3NGI - chains A and P of the 3 polymer chains in the assembly; structure by X-ray diffraction, 1.89 A resolution.

== Chain A ==
Protein: DNA polymerase
Organism: Enterobacteria phage RB69
Notes: EC 2.7.7.7
UniProt: Q38087 (DPOL_BPR69); residues 1-903 here = UniProt positions 1-903
Sequence (903 residues; numbered 1 to 903; the number before each row is that of its first residue):
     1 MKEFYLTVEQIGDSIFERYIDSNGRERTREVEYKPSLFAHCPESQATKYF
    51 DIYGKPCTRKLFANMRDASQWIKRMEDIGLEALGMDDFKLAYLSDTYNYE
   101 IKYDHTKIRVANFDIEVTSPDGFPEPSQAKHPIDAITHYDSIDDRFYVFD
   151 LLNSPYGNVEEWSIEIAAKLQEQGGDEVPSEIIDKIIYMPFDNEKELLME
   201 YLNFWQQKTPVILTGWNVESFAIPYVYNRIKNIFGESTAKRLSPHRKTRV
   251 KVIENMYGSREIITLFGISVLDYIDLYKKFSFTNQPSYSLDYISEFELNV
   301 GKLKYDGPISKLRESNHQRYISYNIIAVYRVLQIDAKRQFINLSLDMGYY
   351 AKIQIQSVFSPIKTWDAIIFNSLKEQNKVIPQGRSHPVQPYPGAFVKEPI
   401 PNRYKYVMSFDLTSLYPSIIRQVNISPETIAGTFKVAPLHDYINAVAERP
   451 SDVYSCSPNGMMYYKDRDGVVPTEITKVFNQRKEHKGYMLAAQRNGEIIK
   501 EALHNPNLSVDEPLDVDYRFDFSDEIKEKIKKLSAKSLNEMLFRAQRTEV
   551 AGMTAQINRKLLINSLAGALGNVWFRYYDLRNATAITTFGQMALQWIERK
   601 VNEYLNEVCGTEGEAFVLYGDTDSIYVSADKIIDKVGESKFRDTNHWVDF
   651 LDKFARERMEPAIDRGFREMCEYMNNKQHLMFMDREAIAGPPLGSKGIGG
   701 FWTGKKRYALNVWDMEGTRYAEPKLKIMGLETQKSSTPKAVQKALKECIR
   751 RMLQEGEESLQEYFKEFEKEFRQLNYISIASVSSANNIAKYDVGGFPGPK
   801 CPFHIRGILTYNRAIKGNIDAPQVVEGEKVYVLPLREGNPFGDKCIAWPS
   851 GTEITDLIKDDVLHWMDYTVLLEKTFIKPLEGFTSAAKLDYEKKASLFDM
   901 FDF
Construct notes: engineered mutation Ala-222 (Asp in Q38087), Ala-327 (Asp in Q38087), Ala-567 (Tyr in Q38087)
Curated features (UniProtKB/Swiss-Prot):
  - region: Thr-248 to Thr-264 (Beta hairpin), Lys-705 to Tyr-708 (Binding of DNA in B-conformation), Leu-897 to Phe-903 (Interaction with the polymerase clamp)
  - binding site (Mg(2+)): Asp-114, Glu-116, Asp-411, Leu-412, Asp-623
  - binding site (substrate): Ser-414 to Tyr-416, Arg-482, Lys-560
  - site: Asp-621 (Optimization of metal coordination by the polymerase active site), Lys-706 (Optimization of metal coordination by the polymerase active site), Asp-714 (Essential for viral replication)
  - mutagenesis: Leu-415 (L415A/G: Decreases base selectivity by several hundred fold; L415G/F: Increased misinsertion, increased mismatch extension and inefficient proofreading; L415M: No effect on base selectivity), Leu-561 (L561A: No effect on the ability to recognize damaged DNA. Increase in probability of nucleotide incorporation), Ser-565 (S565G: Increased incorporation efficiency of correct dNMPs; when associated with A-567), Asp-621 (D621A: Drastic decrease in the efficiency of incorporation of dGMP), Lys-706 (K706A: Almost complete loss of polymerase activity), Asp-714 (D714A: Complete loss of viral replication)

== Chain P ==
Molecule: 13-nt DNA strand
Sequence (13 nucleotides; row label = number of the first residue in the row):
   103 GCGGACTGCTTAC
Modified residues: DOC (2',3'-dideoxycytidine-5'-monophosphate) at position 115

== Interface between chain A and chain P ==
Contacting residue pairs (29):
  Asn-284(A) / DT112(P)  phosphate contact
  Asn-284(A) / DT113(P)  hydrogen bond to the phosphate
  Asp-621(A) / DOC_115(P)  sugar contact
  Thr-622(A) / DOC_115(P)  sugar contact
  Lys-706(A) / DA114(P)  hydrogen bond to the base
  Tyr-708(A) / DOC_115(P)  hydrogen bond to the phosphate
  Met-728(A) / DA114(P)  phosphate contact
  Met-728(A) / DOC_115(P)  phosphate contact
  Gly-729(A) / DT113(P)  phosphate contact
  Gly-729(A) / DA114(P)  hydrogen bond to the phosphate
  Gln-733(A) / DT113(P)  sugar contact
  Gln-733(A) / DA114(P)  phosphate contact
  Lys-734(A) / DT112(P)  sugar contact
  Lys-734(A) / DT113(P)  phosphate contact
  Ser-735(A) / DT112(P)  hydrogen bond to the phosphate
  Ser-735(A) / DT113(P)  hydrogen bond to the phosphate
  Ser-783(A) / DC111(P)  sugar contact
  Ser-783(A) / DT112(P)  phosphate contact
  Ser-784(A) / DC111(P)  phosphate contact
  Ser-784(A) / DT112(P)  hydrogen bond to the phosphate
  Ala-785(A) / DC111(P)  phosphate contact
  Asn-786(A) / DC111(P)  hydrogen bond to the phosphate
  Lys-790(A) / DG110(P)  salt bridge to the phosphate
  Tyr-791(A) / DT109(P)  hydrogen bond to the phosphate
  Tyr-791(A) / DG110(P)  hydrogen bond to the phosphate
  Lys-800(A) / DC108(P)  hydrogen bond to the base
  Lys-800(A) / DT109(P)  sugar contact
  His-804(A) / DG110(P)  phosphate contact
  His-804(A) / DC111(P)  salt bridge to the phosphate
Interface residues without a listed pair, chain A (28 interface residues in all): Tyr-257, Asp-623, Tyr-626, Lys-726, Ile-727, Ser-736, Val-782, Asn-787, Pro-802, Lys-829

== Summary ==
28 residues of chain A and 8 residues of chain P are in contact, with 11 hydrogen bonds and 2 salt bridges.
Polar pairs include Lys-706(A)/DA114(P), Lys-800(A)/DC108(P) and Asn-284(A)/DT113(P).
Chain A is DNA polymerase (Enterobacteria phage RB69) and chain P is a 13-nt DNA strand; the structure, RB69
DNA Polymerase (Y567A) Ternary Complex with dTTP Opposite dG, was determined by X-ray diffraction, deposited
together with 3NDK, 3NE6 and 3NHG.
